PDB entry 6YAI | electron microscopy, 9.20 A resolution (very low resolution: no residue pairs are listed; an interface is given only as per-side residue counts) | chains J and I of the 14 polymer chains in the assembly

== Chain J ==
Molecule: Clathrin heavy chain
Source organism: Sus scrofa
Reference sequence: C0MHR2 (C0MHR2_PIG); residue numbers follow UniProt; this construct covers 1-1630
Amino-acid sequence (1630 residues; row label = number of the first residue in the row):
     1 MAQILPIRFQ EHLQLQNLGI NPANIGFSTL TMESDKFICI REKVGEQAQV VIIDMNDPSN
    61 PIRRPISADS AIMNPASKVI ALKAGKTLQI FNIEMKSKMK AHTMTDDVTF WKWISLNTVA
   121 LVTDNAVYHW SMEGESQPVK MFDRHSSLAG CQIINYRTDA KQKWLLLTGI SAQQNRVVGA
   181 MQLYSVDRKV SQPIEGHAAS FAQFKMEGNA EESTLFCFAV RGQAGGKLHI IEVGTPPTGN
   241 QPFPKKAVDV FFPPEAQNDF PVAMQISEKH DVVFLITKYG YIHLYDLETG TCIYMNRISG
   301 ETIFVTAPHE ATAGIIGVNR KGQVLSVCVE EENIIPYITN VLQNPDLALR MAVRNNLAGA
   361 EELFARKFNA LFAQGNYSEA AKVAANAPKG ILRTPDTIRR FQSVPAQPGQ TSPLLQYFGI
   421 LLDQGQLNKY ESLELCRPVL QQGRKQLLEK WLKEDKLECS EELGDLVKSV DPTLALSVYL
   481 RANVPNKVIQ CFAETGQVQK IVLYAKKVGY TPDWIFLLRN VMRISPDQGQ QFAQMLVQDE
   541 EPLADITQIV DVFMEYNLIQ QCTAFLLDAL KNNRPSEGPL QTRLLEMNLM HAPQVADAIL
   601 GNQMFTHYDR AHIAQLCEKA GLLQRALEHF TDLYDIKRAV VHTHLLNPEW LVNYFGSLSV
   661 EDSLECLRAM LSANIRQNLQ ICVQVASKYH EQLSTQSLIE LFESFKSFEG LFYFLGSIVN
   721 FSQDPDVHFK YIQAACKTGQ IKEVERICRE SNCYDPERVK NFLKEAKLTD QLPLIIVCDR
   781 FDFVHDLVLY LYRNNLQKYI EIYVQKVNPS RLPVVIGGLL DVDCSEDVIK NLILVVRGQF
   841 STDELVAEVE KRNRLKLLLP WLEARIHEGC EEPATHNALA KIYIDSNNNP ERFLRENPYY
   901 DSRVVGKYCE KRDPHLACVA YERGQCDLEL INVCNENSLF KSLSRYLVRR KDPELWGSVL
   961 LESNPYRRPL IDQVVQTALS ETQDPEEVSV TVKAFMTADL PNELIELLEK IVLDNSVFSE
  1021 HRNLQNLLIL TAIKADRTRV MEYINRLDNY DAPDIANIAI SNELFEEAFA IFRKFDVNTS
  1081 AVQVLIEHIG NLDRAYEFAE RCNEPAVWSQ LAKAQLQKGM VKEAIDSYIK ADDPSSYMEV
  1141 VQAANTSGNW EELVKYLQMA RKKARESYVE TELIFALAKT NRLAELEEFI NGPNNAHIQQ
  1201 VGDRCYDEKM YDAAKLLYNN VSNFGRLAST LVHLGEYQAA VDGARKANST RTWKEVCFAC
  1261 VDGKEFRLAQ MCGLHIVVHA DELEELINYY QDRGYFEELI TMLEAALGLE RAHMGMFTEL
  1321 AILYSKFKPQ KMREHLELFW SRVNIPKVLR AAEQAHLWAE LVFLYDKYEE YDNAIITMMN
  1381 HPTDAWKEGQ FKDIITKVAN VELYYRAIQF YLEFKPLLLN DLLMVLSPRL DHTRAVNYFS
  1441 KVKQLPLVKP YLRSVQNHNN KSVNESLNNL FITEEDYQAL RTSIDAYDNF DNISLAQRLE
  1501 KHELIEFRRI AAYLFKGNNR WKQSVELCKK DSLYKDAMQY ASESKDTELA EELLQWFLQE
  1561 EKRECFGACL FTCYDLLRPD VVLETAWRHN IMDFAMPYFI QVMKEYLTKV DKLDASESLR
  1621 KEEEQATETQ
Disordered / not traced: 1-1461, 1627-1630

== Chain I ==
Molecule: Clathrin light chain
Source organism: Sus scrofa
Reference sequence: F1S398 (F1S398_PIG); residues 1-229 here = UniProt positions 1-229
Amino-acid sequence (229 residues; each row starts with the number of its first residue):
     1 MADDFGFFSS SESGAPEVAE EDPAAAFLAQ QESEIAGIEN DEGFGAPAGS QAALAQPGPA
    61 SGAGPEDMGT TVNGDVFQDA NGPADGYAAI AQADRLTQEP ESIRKWREEQ RKRLQELDAA
   121 SKVTEQEWRE KAKKDLEEWN QRQSEQVEKN KINNRIADKA FYQQPDADII GYVASEEAFV
   181 KESKEETPGT EWEKVAQLCD FNPKSSKQCK DVSRLRSVLM SLKQTPLSR
Disordered / not traced: 1-145, 167-188, 226-229

== How chain J and chain I interact ==
At this resolution (9 A) residue pairs are not listed: 29 residues of chain J and 24 of chain I lie at the interface.

== Overview ==
Chain J and chain I form an interface of 29 and 24 residues respectively.
Here chain J is Clathrin heavy chain and chain I is Clathrin light chain, both from Sus scrofa. Entry 6YAI
(Clathrin with bound beta2 appendage of AP2) was determined by electron microscopy.
